PDB entry 1J91 | X-ray diffraction, 2.22 A resolution | chain A

[Chain A]
Name: Casein kinase II, alpha chain
From: Zea mays
Notes: EC 2.7.1.37
Reference sequence: P28523 (CSK2A_MAIZE); residues 6-337 here correspond to UniProt positions 1-332 (UniProt number = residue number - 5)
Chain sequence (332 residues; numbered 6 to 337; the number before each row is that of its first residue):
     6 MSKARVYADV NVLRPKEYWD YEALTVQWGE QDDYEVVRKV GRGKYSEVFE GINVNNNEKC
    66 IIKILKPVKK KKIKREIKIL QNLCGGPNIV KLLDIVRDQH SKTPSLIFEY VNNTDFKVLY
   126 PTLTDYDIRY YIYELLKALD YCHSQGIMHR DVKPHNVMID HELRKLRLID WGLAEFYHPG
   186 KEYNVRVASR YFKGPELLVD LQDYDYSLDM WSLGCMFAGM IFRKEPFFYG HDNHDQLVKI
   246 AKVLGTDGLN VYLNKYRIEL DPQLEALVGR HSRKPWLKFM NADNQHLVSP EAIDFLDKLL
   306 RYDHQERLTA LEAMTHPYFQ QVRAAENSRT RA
Not modelled in the structure: 6, 334-337
Residues lining bound ligands: 4,5,6,7-tetrabromobenzotriazole (TBS): V45, G46, R47, V53, I66, K68, V95, F113, V116, H160, M163, I174, D175
Swiss-Prot annotation at these positions:
  - active site: D156 (Proton acceptor)
  - binding site (ATP): V45 to V53, K68
What the authors report for this chain:
  - binding site for 4,5,6,7-tetrabromobenzotriazole: V45, V53, I66, K68, E81, V95, F113, V116, M163, I174
  - conformationally variable residues (loop rearrangement, side-chain flip): V42 to Y50, H160, M163
  - specificity-determining residues: I66, M163, I174 (by similarity / conservation)

[Summary]
Bound to chain A: 4,5,6,7-tetrabromobenzotriazole. UniProt lists active-site residue D156 and 10 ATP-binding
residues. The paper reports a binding site for 4,5,6,7-tetrabromobenzotriazole at V45, V53 and I66 among
others; specificity determinants I66, M163 and I174.
Chain A is Casein kinase II, alpha chain (Zea mays); the structure, Crystal structure of Z. mays CK2 kinase
alpha subunit in complex with the ATP-competitive inhibitor 4,5,6,7-tetrabromobenzotriazole, was determined by
X-ray diffraction together with 1JAM from the same study.
